PDB entry 9G02 | electron microscopy, 3.29 A resolution | chains D and C of the 4 polymer chains in the assembly

Chain D:
Protein: CO-methylating acetyl-CoA synthase
Organism: Clostridium autoethanogenum DSM 10061
Notes: EC 2.3.1.169
UniProt: F8TEQ9 (F8TEQ9_9CLOT); numbering as in UniProt (aligned over 1-708)
Chain sequence (708 residues; each row starts with the number of its first residue):
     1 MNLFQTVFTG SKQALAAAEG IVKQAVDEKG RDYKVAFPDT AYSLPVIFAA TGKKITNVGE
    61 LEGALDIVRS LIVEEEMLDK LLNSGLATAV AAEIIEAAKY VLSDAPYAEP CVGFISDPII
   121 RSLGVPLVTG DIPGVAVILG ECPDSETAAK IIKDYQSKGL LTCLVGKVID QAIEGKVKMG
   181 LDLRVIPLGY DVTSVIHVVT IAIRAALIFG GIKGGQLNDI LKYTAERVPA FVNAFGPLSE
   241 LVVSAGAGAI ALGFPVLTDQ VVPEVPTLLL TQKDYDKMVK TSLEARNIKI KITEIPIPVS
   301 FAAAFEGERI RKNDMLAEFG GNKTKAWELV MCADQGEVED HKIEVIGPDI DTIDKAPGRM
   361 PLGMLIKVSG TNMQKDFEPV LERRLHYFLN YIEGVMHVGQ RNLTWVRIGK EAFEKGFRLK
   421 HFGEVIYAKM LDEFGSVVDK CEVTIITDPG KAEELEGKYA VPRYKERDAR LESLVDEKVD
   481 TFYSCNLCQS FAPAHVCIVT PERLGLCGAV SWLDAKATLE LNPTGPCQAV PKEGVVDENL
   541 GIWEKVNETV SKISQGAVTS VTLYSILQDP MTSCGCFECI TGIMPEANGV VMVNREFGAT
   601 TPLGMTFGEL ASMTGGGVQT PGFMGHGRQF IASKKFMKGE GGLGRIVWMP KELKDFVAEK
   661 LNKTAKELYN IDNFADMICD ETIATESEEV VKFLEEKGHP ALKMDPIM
Disordered / not traced: 708
Bound ions: 4Fe-4S cluster Fe: Cys485, Cys488, Cys497, Cys507; Ni2+ site 1: Cys488, Cys574, Cys576 (together with 4Fe-4S cluster); Ni2+ site 2: Cys574, Gly575, Cys576
Residues lining bound ligands: 4Fe-4S cluster (SF4): Arg383, Tyr387, Cys485, Asn486, Leu487, Cys488, His495, Cys497, Val499, Gly505, Leu506, Cys507, Val510, Cys574, Cys576

Chain C:
Protein: Carbon monoxide dehydrogenase/acetyl-CoA synthase beta subunit
Organism: Clostridium autoethanogenum DSM 10061
Notes: EC 1.2.7.4
Chain sequence (630 residues; row label = number of the first residue in the row):
     2 EEKAKSIDQA TLQLLDKAKQ DGVETVWDRK ADMKVQCGFG SAGVCCRNCS MGPCRVSPVP
    62 GKGVERGICG ATADVIVSRN FARMVAAGTA AHSDHGRSIA LSLYHTSKDG DIKVKDENKL
   122 KEVAKSFNVE TEGRDIYDIA HDVAKEGLSN YGKQLGEVTL PPSLPEKRKE LWRKLGVYPR
   182 AVDREIAAVM HSTHIGCNAD AEAMIKMSMR CSLTDGWMGS FMGTEFSDIM FGTPHSIDTE
   242 ANLGVLEKNS VNVVLHGHEP LLSEMVVEAA SDPELVELAK SVGADGINLC GMCCTGNEVS
   302 MRHGIKIAGN FMQQELAVVT GAVDGLIVDV QCIMPALAKL SKSYHTKFIT TSPKAHITDS
   362 IYMEFDEENP LDSAKKILKE AILNFKNRDQ SKVMIPELKC KAILGYSVEE IINKLDKVVN
   422 TQIGPMQTVK PLADVLVSGV LRGAAAVVGC NNPKVVQDSA HIETIKGLIK NDVIVVVTGC
   482 AAQAAAKYGL LQKEAAEKYA GPGLATVCKL VDIPPVLHMG SCVDISRILD LVGRVANLLG
   542 VDMSDLPVAG VAPEWMSEKA VAIGTYVVTS GIDTWLGVAP PVTGGPEVVD ILTNKMEDWV
   602 GAKFFIETDP HKAVEQIVNR MNEKRKKLGI
Disordered / not traced: 2-3
Bound ions: 4Fe-4S cluster Fe site 1: Cys38, Cys46 (shared with 2 residues of chain B); 4Fe-4S cluster Fe site 2: Cys47, Cys50, Cys55, Cys70; Fe(3)-Ni(1)-S(4) cluster Fe: His259, Cys295, Cys333, Cys451, Cys481, Cys523
Residues lining bound ligands:
  - Fe(3)-Ni(1)-S(4) cluster (RQM): His259, Cys294, Cys295, Phe312, Cys333, Gly450, Cys451, Gly480, Cys481, Cys523, Met557, Ser558, Lys560
  - 4Fe-4S cluster (SF4), molecule 1: Cys38, Phe40, Gly41, Cys46, Arg48, Arg56
  - 4Fe-4S cluster (SF4), molecule 2: Cys47, Arg48, Asn49, Cys50, Met52, Gly53, Cys55, Gly68, Ile69, Cys70, Ala72, Ile77, Arg80, Ile196

Chain D / chain C interface:
Contacting residue pairs (38; chain D residue first):
  Asn2(D) - Gly630(C)
  Asn2(D) - Ile631(C)  hydrogen bond (side chain-backbone)
  Leu3(D) - Ser439(C)
  Phe4(D) - Ser439(C)
  Phe4(D) - Gly440(C)
  Phe4(D) - Arg443(C)
  Glu76(D) - Arg443(C)  salt bridge
  Met77(D) - Asp473(C)
  Leu78(D) - Gly504(C)
  Leu78(D) - Thr507(C)
  Asp79(D) - Pro503(C)
  Pro263(D) - Ser439(C)
  Glu264(D) - Lys431(C)  salt bridge
  Glu264(D) - Asp435(C)
  Glu264(D) - Ser439(C)
  Val265(D) - Ser439(C)
  Val265(D) - Val441(C)  hydrophobic
  Pro266(D) - Val419(C)
  Pro266(D) - Pro432(C)
  Pro266(D) - Val436(C)
  Pro266(D) - Leu511(C)
  Thr267(D) - Val419(C)
  Thr267(D) - Leu511(C)
  Leu270(D) - Asn421(C)
  Leu270(D) - Ile424(C)  hydrophobic
  Thr271(D) - Ile424(C)
  Gln272(D) - Gln423(C)  hydrogen bond (side chain-backbone)
  Gln272(D) - Ile424(C)
  Lys277(D) - Gln423(C)  hydrogen bond (side chain-backbone)
  Lys280(D) - Gln423(C)
  Thr281(D) - Asn421(C)  hydrogen bond (backbone-side chain)
  Thr281(D) - Gln423(C)
  Thr281(D) - Ile424(C)
  Glu284(D) - Val420(C)
  Glu284(D) - Asn421(C)
  Glu284(D) - Thr422(C)  hydrogen bond (side chain-backbone)
  Glu284(D) - Gln423(C)  hydrogen bond (side chain-backbone)
  Ala285(D) - Asn421(C)
Interface residues without a listed pair, chain C (23 interface residues in all): Lys471, Asn472

Summary:
The interface between chain D and chain C involves 20 residues on one side and 23 on the other, with 6
hydrogen bonds and 2 salt bridges. Polar contacts include Glu76(D)-Arg443(C), Glu264(D)-Lys431(C) and
Asn2(D)-Ile631(C). Bound to chain D: 4Fe-4S cluster.
Here chain D is CO-methylating acetyl-CoA synthase and chain C is Carbon monoxide dehydrogenase/acetyl-CoA
synthase beta subunit, both from Clostridium autoethanogenum DSM 10061. Entry 9G02 (Structure of carbon
monoxide dehydrogenase/acetyl-CoA synthase (CODH/ACS) from Clostridium autoethanogenum (composite structure,
semi-extended state)) was determined by electron microscopy (same publication as 9FZY, 9FZZ, 9G00, 9G01, 9G03
and 9G7I).
